PDB entry 8UA1 | electron microscopy, 3.40 A resolution | chains F and G of the 7 polymer chains in the assembly

# Chain F
Molecule: Cell division control protein 48
Source organism: Saccharomyces cerevisiae
Notes: EC 3.6.4.6
UniProt: P25694 (CDC48_YEAST); numbering as in UniProt (aligned over 1-835)
Sequence (835 residues; numbered 1 to 835; the number before each row is that of its first residue):
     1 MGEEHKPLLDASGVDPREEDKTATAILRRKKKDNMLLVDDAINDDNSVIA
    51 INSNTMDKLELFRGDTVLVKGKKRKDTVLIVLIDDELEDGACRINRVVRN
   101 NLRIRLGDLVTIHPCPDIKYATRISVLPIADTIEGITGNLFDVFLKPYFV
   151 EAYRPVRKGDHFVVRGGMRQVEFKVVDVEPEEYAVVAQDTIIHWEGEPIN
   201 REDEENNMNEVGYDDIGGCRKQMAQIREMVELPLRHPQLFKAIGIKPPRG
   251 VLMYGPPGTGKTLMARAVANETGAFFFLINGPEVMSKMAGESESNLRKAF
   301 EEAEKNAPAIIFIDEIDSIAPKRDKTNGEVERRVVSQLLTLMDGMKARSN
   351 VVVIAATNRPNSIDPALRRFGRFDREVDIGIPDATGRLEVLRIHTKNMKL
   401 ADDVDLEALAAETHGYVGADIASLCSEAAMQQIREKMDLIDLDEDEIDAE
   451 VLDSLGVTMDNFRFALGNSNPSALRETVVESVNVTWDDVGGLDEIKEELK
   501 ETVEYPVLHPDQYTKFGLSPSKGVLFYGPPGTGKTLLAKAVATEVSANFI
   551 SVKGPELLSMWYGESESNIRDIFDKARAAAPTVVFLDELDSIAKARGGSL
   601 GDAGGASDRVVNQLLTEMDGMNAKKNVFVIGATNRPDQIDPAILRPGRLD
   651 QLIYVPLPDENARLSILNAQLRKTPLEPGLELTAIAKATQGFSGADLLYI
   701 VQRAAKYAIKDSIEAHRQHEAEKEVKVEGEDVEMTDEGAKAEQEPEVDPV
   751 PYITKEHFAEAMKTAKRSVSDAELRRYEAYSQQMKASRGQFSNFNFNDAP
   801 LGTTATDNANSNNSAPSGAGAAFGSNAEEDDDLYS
Not modelled in the structure: 1-212, 381-382, 438-446, 471-484, 657-658, 726-747, 785-835
Ion coordination: Mg2+: Thr-535 (together with 08T)
Small-molecule neighbours: 08T: Asp-488, Val-489, Gly-490, Pro-529, Pro-530, Gly-531, Thr-532, Gly-533, Lys-534, Thr-535, Leu-536, Asn-634, Ile-666, Gly-694, Ala-695
Curated features (UniProtKB/Swiss-Prot):
  - binding site (ATP): Pro-257 to Leu-263, Asn-358, His-394, Gly-531 to Leu-536
  - modified residue: Ser-472 (Phosphoserine), Ser-519 (Phosphoserine), Thr-735 (Phosphothreonine), Ser-770 (Phosphoserine)
  - cross-link (Glycyl lysine isopeptide (Lys-Gly)): Lys-305 (interchain with G-Cter in ubiquitin), Lys-322 (interchain with G-Cter in ubiquitin), Lys-346 (interchain with G-Cter in ubiquitin), Lys-522 (interchain with G-Cter in ubiquitin), Lys-539 (interchain with G-Cter in ubiquitin), Lys-594 (interchain with G-Cter in ubiquitin), Lys-673 (interchain with G-Cter in ubiquitin)
  - mutagenesis: Lys-261 (K261A: Moderate reduction in growth rate; K261T: Probable loss of ATP binding. Complete loss of catalytic activity), Glu-315 (E315A: Moderate reduction in growth rate; E315D: Severe loss of catalytic activity without affecting cooperativity between the 2 ATP-binding regions. Slight reduction in growth rate ...), Asn-358 (N358A: Slight reduction in growth rate. Restores cell growth; when associated with Q-315), Arg-369 (R369A: No effect on growth rate. Restores cell growth; when associated with Q-315), Pro-471 (P471A/S: Restores cell growth; when associated with Q-315), Arg-475 (R475H: Restores cell growth; when associated with Q-315), Lys-534 (K534A/T: Severe loss of catalytic activity. Lethal), Glu-588 (E588D: Moderate reduction in growth rate; E588Q: Lethal), Arg-645 (R645A: Lethal)
From the paper describing this entry:
  - catalytic residues: Glu-315, Arg-369, Arg-372, Glu-588, Arg-645, Arg-648 (citing earlier work)

# Chain G
Molecule: Substrate
Source organism: Saccharomyces cerevisiae
Sequence (23 residues; numbered 0 to 22; the number before each row is that of its first residue; numbering starts at 0):
     0 AAAAAAAAAAAAAVAVAVAVAAA

# How chain F and chain G interact
Contacting residue pairs - 9 pairs, chain F then chain G:
  Met-560(F) / Ala-11(G)
  Met-560(F) / Ala-12(G)  hydrogen bond (backbone-backbone)
  Trp-561(F) / Ala-10(G)
  Trp-561(F) / Ala-11(G)  hydrophobic
  Asp-602(F) / Val-13(G)
  Asp-602(F) / Ala-14(G)
  Asp-602(F) / Val-15(G)  hydrogen bond (backbone-backbone)
  Ala-603(F) / Val-13(G)
  Ala-603(F) / Ala-14(G)  hydrophobic
Other interface residues (no listed pair), chain F (6 interface residues in all): Tyr-562, Gly-601
Other interface residues (no listed pair), chain G (7 interface residues in all): Ala-9

# Summary
6 residues of chain F face 7 of chain G across their interface; the contacts include 2 hydrogen bonds.
Main-chain hydrogen bonds include Met-560(F)/Ala-12(G) and Asp-602(F)/Val-15(G). Bound to chain F: 08T.
UniProt lists 15 ATP-binding residues and 9 mutagenesis sites on chain F. The paper reports catalytic residues
Glu-315(F), Arg-369(F) and Arg-372(F) among others.
Here chain F is Cell division control protein 48 and chain G is Substrate, both from Saccharomyces cerevisiae.
Entry 8UA1 (Cdc48-Shp1 unfolding native substrate, Class 9) was determined by electron microscopy, deposited
together with 8U7T, 8U8I, 8U9C, 8U9P, 8U9Q, 8U9Z and 3 further entries.
